Entry 3IB1 (X-ray diffraction, 2.20 A resolution); this record covers chain A.

== Chain A ==
Molecule: Lactotransferrin
Source organism: Bos taurus
Notes: EC 3.4.21.-
Reference sequence: P24627 (TRFL_BOVIN); residues 342-686 here correspond to UniProt positions 361-705 (UniProt number = residue number + 19)
Amino-acid sequence (345 residues; numbered 342 to 686; the number before each row is that of its first residue):
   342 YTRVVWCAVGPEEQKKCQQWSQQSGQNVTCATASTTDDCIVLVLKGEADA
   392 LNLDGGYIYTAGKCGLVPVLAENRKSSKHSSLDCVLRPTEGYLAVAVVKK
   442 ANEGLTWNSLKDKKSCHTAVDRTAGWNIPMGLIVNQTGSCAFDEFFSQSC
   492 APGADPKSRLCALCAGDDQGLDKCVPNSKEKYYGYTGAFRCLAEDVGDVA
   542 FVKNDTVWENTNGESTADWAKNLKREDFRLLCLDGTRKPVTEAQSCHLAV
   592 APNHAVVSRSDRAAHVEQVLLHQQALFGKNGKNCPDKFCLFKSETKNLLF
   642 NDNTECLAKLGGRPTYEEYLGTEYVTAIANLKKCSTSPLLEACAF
Disordered / not traced: 677-680
Modified / non-standard residues: Asn368 (glycosylation site)
Disulfide bonds: Cys348-Cys380, Cys358-Cys371, Cys405-Cys684, Cys425-Cys647, Cys457-Cys532, Cys481-Cys675, Cys491-Cys505, Cys502-Cys515, Cys573-Cys587, Cys625-Cys630
Covalently attached groups: N-acetylglucosamine (NAG) linked to Asn476; glycan linked to Asn545
Ion coordination: Fe ion: Asp395, Tyr433, Tyr526, His595 (together with carbonate ion); Zn2+ site 1 near His588 (its only coordinating residue here); Zn2+ site 2 near Glu659 (its only coordinating residue here)
Small-molecule neighbours:
  - carbonate ion (CO3): Asp395, Tyr433, Thr459, Arg463, Thr464, Ala465, Gly466, Tyr526, His595
  - indomethacin (IMN): Pro429, Thr430, Glu431, Gly662, Thr663, Glu664
  - N-acetylglucosamine (NAG; 2-acetamido-2-deoxy-beta-D-glucopyranose): Gln364, Ser365, Asn368, His613, Gln614, Leu617

== Overview ==
Chain A binds carbonate ion, N-acetylglucosamine and indomethacin. N-acetylglucosamine is covalently linked to
Asn476. Asp395, Tyr433, Tyr526 and His595 coordinate a Fe ion ion.
Chain A is Lactotransferrin (Bos taurus); the structure, Structural basis of the prevention of NSAID-induced
damage of the gastrointestinal tract by C-terminal half (C-lobe) ..., was determined by X-ray diffraction
(same publication as 3IAZ, 3IB0 and 3IB2).
